PDB entry 5G0U | X-ray diffraction, 1.73 A resolution | chains A and D of the 4 polymer chains in the assembly

[Chain A (and D)]
Protein: Enoyl-[acyl-carrier-protein] reductase [NADH]
Source organism: Mycobacterium tuberculosis H37RV
Notes: EC 1.3.1.9; chain D of this document is another copy of the same molecule, construct and numbering; everything in this record applies to it too
Reference sequence: P9WGR1 (INHA_MYCTU); residues 1-269 here = UniProt positions 1-269
Amino-acid sequence (269 residues; each row starts with the number of its first residue):
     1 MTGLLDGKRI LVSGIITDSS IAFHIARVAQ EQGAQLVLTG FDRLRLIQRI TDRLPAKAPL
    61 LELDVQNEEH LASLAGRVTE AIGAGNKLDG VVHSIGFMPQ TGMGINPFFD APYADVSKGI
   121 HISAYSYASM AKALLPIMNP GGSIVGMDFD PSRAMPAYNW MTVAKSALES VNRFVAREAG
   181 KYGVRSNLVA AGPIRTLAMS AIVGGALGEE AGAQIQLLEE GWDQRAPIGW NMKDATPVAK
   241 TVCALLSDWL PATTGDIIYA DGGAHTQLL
Unresolved in the structure: 1 (chain D: 1, 42-45)
Small-molecule neighbours:
  - 9CV (5-[(4-fluoranyl-3-phenoxy-phenyl)methylamino]-N-methyl-6-[(1-pyridin-2-ylpiperidin-4-yl)amino]pyridine-3-carboxamide): Gly96, Phe97, Met98, Pro99, Gln100, Met103, Gly104, Phe149, Ala157, Tyr158, Met161, Ala198, Met199, Ala201, Ile202
  - NAD (nicotinamide-adenine-dinucleotide): Gly14, Ile15, Ile16, Ser20, Ile21, Phe41, Leu63, Asp64, Val65, Gln66, Ser94, Ile95, Gly96, Phe97, Ile122, Met147, Asp148, Phe149, Lys165, Ala191, Gly192, Pro193, Ile194, Thr196, Met199
UniProt features mapped onto this chain:
  - binding site (NAD(+)): Ser20, Ile21, Asp64, Val65, Ile95, Gly96, Lys165, Ile194
  - binding site (substrate): Tyr158
  - site: Phe149 (May act as an intermediate that passes the hydride ion from NADH to the substrate), Tyr158 (Transition state stabilizer)
  - modified residue: Thr266 (Phosphothreonine)
  - mutagenesis: Ser94 (S94A: Confers INH and ETH resistance. The mutant is 17 times more resistant to inhibition by the INH-NAD adduct ...), Asp148 (D148G: Confers pyridomycin resistance. Has no impact on the susceptibility to isoniazid and moxifloxacin. 14-fold decrease in NADH affinity, while no effect on catalytic activity), Tyr158 (Y158A: 1500-fold decrease in catalytic activity while no effect on lipid substrate affinity; Y158F: 24-fold decrease in catalytic activity while no effect on lipid substrate affinity ...), Lys165 (K165A/M: Loss of enzyme's ability to bind NADH; K165Q/R: No effect on the enzyme's catalytic ability or on its ability to bind NADH), Thr266 (T266A: No effect on catalytic activity. Loss of phosphorylation. Does not alter growth of M.tuberculosis ...)
What the authors report for this chain:
  - binding site for 9CV: Phe97, Ile202
  - conformationally variable residues (side-chain flip): Tyr158
  - contacts within the chain: Tyr158-Leu218
  - catalytic residues: Tyr158 (citing earlier work)

[Interface between chain A and chain D]
Residue-residue contacts (71):
  Thr2(A) with Thr2(D), hydrogen bond (backbone-side chain)
  Leu4(A) with Leu4(D), hydrophobic; Trp249(D), hydrophobic
  Val28(A) with Trp249(D), hydrophobic
  Gln32(A) with Trp249(D)
  Arg173(A) with Thr266(D); Gln267(D), hydrogen bond (backbone-side chain)
  Ala176(A) with Pro227(D)
  Arg177(A) with Gln267(D), hydrogen bond; Leu269(D), hydrogen bond (side chain-backbone)
  Gly180(A) with Pro227(D)
  Val184(A) with Ile228(D)
  Pro227(A) with Ala176(D); Gly180(D); Thr254(D)
  Ile228(A) with Val184(D); Pro251(D); Ala252(D), hydrophobic; Thr254(D)
  Pro237(A) with Pro251(D), hydrophobic; Ala252(D), hydrophobic
  Lys240(A) with Trp249(D)
  Thr241(A) with Trp249(D); Leu250(D)
  Ala244(A) with Trp249(D)
  Asp248(A) with Lys240(D)
  Trp249(A) with Leu4(D), hydrophobic; Val28(D), hydrophobic; Gln32(D); Lys240(D); Thr241(D); Ala244(D)
  Leu250(A) with Thr241(D); Ile258(D), hydrophobic
  Pro251(A) with Ile228(D); Pro237(D), hydrophobic; Lys240(D)
  Ala252(A) with Ile228(D), hydrophobic; Pro237(D), hydrophobic; Tyr259(D); Ala260(D); Asp261(D), hydrogen bond (backbone-backbone); Gly262(D), hydrogen bond (backbone-backbone); Gly263(D)
  Thr253(A) with Tyr259(D), hydrogen bond (side chain-backbone)
  Thr254(A) with Pro227(D); Ile228(D); Gly262(D); Gly263(D); Thr266(D)
  Gly255(A) with Thr266(D)
  Asp256(A) with Tyr259(D); His265(D), salt bridge
  Ile258(A) with Leu250(D), hydrophobic; Ile258(D), hydrophobic
  Tyr259(A) with Ala252(D); Thr253(D), hydrogen bond (backbone-side chain); Asp256(D)
  Ala260(A) with Ala252(D)
  Asp261(A) with Ala252(D), hydrogen bond (backbone-backbone)
  Gly262(A) with Ala252(D), hydrogen bond (backbone-backbone); Thr254(D)
  Gly263(A) with Ala252(D); Thr254(D)
  His265(A) with Asp256(D), salt bridge
  Thr266(A) with Arg173(D); Thr254(D); Gly255(D)
  Gln267(A) with Arg173(D), hydrogen bond (side chain-backbone); Arg177(D), hydrogen bond
  Leu269(A) with Arg177(D), hydrogen bond (backbone-side chain)
Also at the interface, not in a pair above, chain A (37 interface residues in all): Arg185, Trp230, Cys243
Also at the interface, not in a pair above, chain D (37 interface residues in all): Arg185, Trp230, Cys243, Asp248

[In short]
The chain A/chain D interface involves 37 residues from each chain; the contacts include 13 hydrogen bonds and
2 salt bridges. Among the polar pairs are Asp256(A)-His265(D), Thr2(A)-Thr2(D) and Arg173(A)-Gln267(D).
Ligands of chain A: NAD and compound 9CV. The paper reports the catalytic residue Tyr158(A); a binding site
for 9CV at Phe97(A) and Ile202(A).
Chain A and chain D are both Enoyl-[acyl-carrier-protein] reductase [NADH] (Mycobacterium tuberculosis H37RV);
the structure, InhA in complex with a DNA encoded library hit, was determined by X-ray diffraction, deposited
together with 5G0S, 5G0T, 5G0V and 5G0W.
